PDB entry 7RAN | electron microscopy, 3.45 A resolution | chains A and B of the 5 polymer chains in the assembly

Chain A:
Name: 5-hydroxytryptamine receptor 2A
From: Homo sapiens
UniProtKB: P28223 (5HT2A_HUMAN); residue numbers follow UniProt; this construct covers 66-404
Sequence (339 residues; each row starts with the number of its first residue):
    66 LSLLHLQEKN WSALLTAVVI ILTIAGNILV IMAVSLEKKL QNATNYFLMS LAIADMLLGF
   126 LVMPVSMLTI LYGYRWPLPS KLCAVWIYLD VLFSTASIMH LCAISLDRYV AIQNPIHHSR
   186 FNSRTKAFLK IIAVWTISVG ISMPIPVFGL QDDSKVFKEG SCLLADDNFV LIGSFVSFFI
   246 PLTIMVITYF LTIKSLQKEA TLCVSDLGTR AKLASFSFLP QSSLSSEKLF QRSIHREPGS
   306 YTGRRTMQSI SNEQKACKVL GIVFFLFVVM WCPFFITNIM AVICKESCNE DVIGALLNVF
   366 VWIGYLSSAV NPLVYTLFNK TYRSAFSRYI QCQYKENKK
Unresolved in the structure: 66-78, 267-312, 350-353, 398-404
Disulfides: Cys148-Cys227
Residues lining bound ligands: 3IQ ((3R)-3-methyl-5-(1H-pyrrolo[2,3-b]pyridin-3-yl)-1,2,3,6-tetrahydropyridin-1-ium): Asp155, Val156, Ser159, Thr160, Gly238, Ser239, Ser242, Phe339, Phe340, Asn343, Val366, Tyr370
UniProt features mapped onto this chain:
  - motif: Asp172 to Tyr174 (DRY motif), Asn376 to Tyr380 (NPxxY motif)
  - binding site (serotonin): Asp155, Asn343
  - site: Leu229 (Hydrophobic barrier that decreases the speed of ligand binding and dissociation)
  - modified residue: Ser280 (Phosphoserine)
From the paper describing this entry:
  - binding site for 3IQ: Asp155, Val156, Ser242, Phe339, Phe340
  - conformationally variable residues (side-chain flip): Trp336

Chain B:
Name: G protein subunit q (Gi2-mini-Gq chimera)
From: Homo sapiens
Sequence (246 residues; row label = number of the first residue in the row):
     1 MGSTVSAEDK AAAERSKMID KNLREDGEKA RRTLRLLLLG ADNSGKSTIV KQMRILHGGS
    61 GGSGGTSGIF ETKFQVDKVN FHMFDVGGQR DERRKWIQCF NDVTAIIFVV DSSDYNRLQE
   121 ALNDFKSIWN NRWLRTISVI LFLNKQDLLA EKVLAGKSKI EDYFPEFARY TTPEDATPEP
   181 GEDPRVTRAK YFIRKEFVDI STASGDGRHI CYPHFTCAVD TENARRIFND CKDIILQMNL
   241 REYNLV
Unresolved in the structure: 1-3, 55-65

Chain A / chain B interface:
Residue-residue contacts (24; chain A residue first):
  Asn107(A) - Glu242(B)  hydrogen bond
  Thr109(A) - Tyr243(B)
  Asp172(A) - Tyr243(B)  hydrogen bond
  Arg173(A) - Tyr243(B)
  Arg173(A) - Leu245(B)
  Ala176(A) - Asn239(B)
  Ala176(A) - Tyr243(B)  hydrophobic
  Ile177(A) - Leu236(B)
  Ile177(A) - Leu240(B)  hydrophobic
  Ile177(A) - Leu245(B)  hydrophobic
  Pro180(A) - Ile235(B)  hydrophobic
  Pro180(A) - Leu236(B)  hydrophobic
  Pro180(A) - Asn239(B)
  Ile181(A) - Ile235(B)  hydrophobic
  Arg185(A) - Arg31(B)
  Arg185(A) - Arg32(B)  hydrogen bond (side chain-backbone)
  Arg185(A) - Leu34(B)
  Gln313(A) - Gly207(B)  hydrogen bond (side chain-backbone)
  Ser314(A) - Gln237(B)
  Asn317(A) - Gln237(B)  hydrogen bond
  Asn317(A) - Val246(B)
  Lys320(A) - Leu245(B)
  Phe383(A) - Asn244(B)
  Asn384(A) - Asn244(B)  hydrogen bond
Interface residues without a listed pair, chain A (22 interface residues in all): His183, Phe186, Ala321, Val324, Leu325, Tyr380, Tyr387
Interface residues without a listed pair, chain B (19 interface residues in all): Val79, Ile210, Phe228, Lys232, Asp233
From the paper, about this interface:
  - interface residues, chain A: Asn107(A), Asp172(A), Ile177(A), Asn317(A), Ala321(A), Val324(A), Leu325(A), Asn384(A)
  - interface residues, chain B: Leu236(B), Gln237(B), Leu240(B), Glu242(B), Tyr243(B), Asn244(B), Leu245(B)

Summary:
22 residues of chain A face 19 of chain B across their interface; the contacts include 6 hydrogen bonds. Among
the polar pairs are Asn107(A)-Glu242(B), Asp172(A)-Tyr243(B) and Arg185(A)-Arg32(B). Bound to chain A:
compound 3IQ. From the paper: a binding site for 3IQ at Asp155(A), Val156(A) and Ser242(A) among others;
interface residues Asn107(A), Asp172(A) and Leu236(B) among others.
Chain A is 5-hydroxytryptamine receptor 2A and chain B is G protein subunit q (Gi2-mini-Gq chimera), both from
Homo sapiens; the structure, 5-HT2AR bound to a novel agonist in complex with a mini-Gq protein and an
active-state stabilizing ..., was determined by electron microscopy.
